Entry 6AVT (X-ray diffraction, 2.60 A resolution); this record covers chains A and P of the 4 polymer chains in the assembly.

== Chain A ==
Protein: HIV-1 reverse transcriptase P66 subunit
Source organism: Human immunodeficiency virus type 1 group M subtype B (isolate BH10)
Notes: EC 2.7.7.49, 2.7.7.7
UniProt: P03366 (POL_HV1B1); residues 1-554 here correspond to UniProt positions 600-1153 (UniProt number = residue number + 599)
Sequence (556 residues; each row starts with the number of its first residue; numbers below 1 keep their minus sign (Met-1 is residue -1)):
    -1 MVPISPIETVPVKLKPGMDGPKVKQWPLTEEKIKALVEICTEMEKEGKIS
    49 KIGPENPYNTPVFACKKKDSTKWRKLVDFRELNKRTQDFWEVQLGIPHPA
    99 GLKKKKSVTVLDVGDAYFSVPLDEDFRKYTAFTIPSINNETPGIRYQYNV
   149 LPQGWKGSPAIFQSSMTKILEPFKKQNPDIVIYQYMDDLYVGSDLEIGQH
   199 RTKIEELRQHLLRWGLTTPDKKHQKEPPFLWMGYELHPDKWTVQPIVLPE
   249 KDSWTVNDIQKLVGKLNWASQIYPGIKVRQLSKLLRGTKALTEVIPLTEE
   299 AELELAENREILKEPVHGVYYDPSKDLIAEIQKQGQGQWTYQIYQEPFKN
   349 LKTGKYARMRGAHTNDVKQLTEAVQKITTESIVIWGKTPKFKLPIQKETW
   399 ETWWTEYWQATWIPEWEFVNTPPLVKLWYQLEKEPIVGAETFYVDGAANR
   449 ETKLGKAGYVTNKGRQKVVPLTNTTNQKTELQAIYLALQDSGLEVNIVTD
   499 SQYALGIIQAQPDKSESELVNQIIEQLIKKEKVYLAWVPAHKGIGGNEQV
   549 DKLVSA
Disordered / not traced: 554
Construct notes: initiating methionine (-1); expression tag (0); engineered mutation Cys63 (Ile662 in P03366), Ser280 (Cys879 in P03366)
Metal / ion sites: Mg2+ site 1: Asp110, Val111, Asp185 (together with D4T); Mg2+ site 2: Asp443, Glu478, Asp498
Ligand contacts: D4T (2',3'-dehydro-2',3'-deoxy-thymidine 5'-triphosphate): Lys65, Arg72, Asp110, Val111, Gly112, Asp113, Ala114, Tyr115, Gln151, Met184, Asp185, Lys220
Curated features (UniProtKB/Swiss-Prot):
  - region: Phe227 to His235 (RT 'primer grip')
  - motif: Trp398 to Trp414 (Tryptophan repeat motif)
  - binding site (Mg(2+)): Asp110, Asp185, Asp186, Asp443, Glu478, Asp498, Asp549
  - site: Trp401 (Essential for RT p66/p51 heterodimerization), Trp414 (Essential for RT p66/p51 heterodimerization), Phe440, Tyr441 (Cleavage)

== Chain P ==
Molecule: 21-nt DNA strand
Sequence (21 nucleotides; row label = number of the first residue in the row):
   802 ACAGTCCCTGTTCGGGCGCCX
Disordered / not traced: 802
Modified positions: DDG (2',3'-dideoxy-guanosine-5'-monophosphate) at position 822

== Chain A / chain P interface ==
Residue-residue contacts - 32 pairs, chain A then chain P:
  Tyr115(A) with DDG_822(P), base contact
  Tyr183(A) with DC821(P), hydrogen bond to the base; DDG_822(P), sugar contact
  Met184(A) with DDG_822(P), sugar contact
  Asp185(A) with DDG_822(P), sugar contact
  Asp186(A) with DDG_822(P), sugar contact
  Met230(A) with DC821(P), sugar contact
  Gly231(A) with DC821(P), phosphate contact
  Asn255(A) with DC818(P), hydrogen bond to the phosphate
  Gln258(A) with DG817(P), phosphate contact; DC818(P), sugar contact
  Lys259(A) with DC818(P), phosphate contact; DG819(P), phosphate contact
  Gly262(A) with DG819(P), sugar contact
  Lys263(A) with DG819(P), sugar contact; DC820(P), salt bridge to the phosphate
  Trp266(A) with DC820(P), sugar contact
  Arg358(A) with DT812(P), salt bridge to the phosphate
  Gly359(A) with DG811(P), phosphate contact
  Ala360(A) with DG811(P), hydrogen bond to the phosphate
  His361(A) with DT810(P), salt bridge to the phosphate
  Arg448(A) with DT806(P), hydrogen bond to the base; DC807(P), hydrogen bond to the sugar
  Lys451(A) with DC808(P), salt bridge to the phosphate
  Thr473(A) with DC808(P), hydrogen bond to the phosphate; DC809(P), hydrogen bond to the phosphate
  Gln475(A) with DC808(P), phosphate contact; DC809(P), sugar contact
  Lys476(A) with DC809(P), salt bridge to the phosphate
  Tyr501(A) with DC809(P), hydrogen bond to the phosphate; DT810(P), hydrogen bond to the phosphate
  Ile505(A) with DT810(P), phosphate contact
Other interface residues (no listed pair), chain A (26 interface residues in all): Pro157, Gln242
Other interface residues (no listed pair), chain P (14 interface residues in all): DG805

== Summary ==
The interface between chain A and chain P involves 26 residues on one side and 14 on the other, with 9
hydrogen bonds and 5 salt bridges. Polar pairs include Tyr183(A)-DC821(P), Arg448(A)-DT806(P) and
Arg448(A)-DC807(P). Chain A binds compound D4T.
Here chain A is HIV-1 reverse transcriptase P66 subunit (Human immunodeficiency virus type 1 group M subtype B
(isolate BH10)) and chain P is a 21-nt DNA strand. Entry 6AVT (Structure of HIV-1 reverse transcriptase (RT)
ternary complex with a double stranded DNA and an incoming ...) was determined by X-ray diffraction together
with 6AMO, 6AN2, 6AN8, 6ANQ, 6ASW and 6AVM from the same study.
